7JGS - chains G and H of the 9 polymer chains in the assembly; structure by electron microscopy, 3.20 A resolution.

[Chain G]
Molecule: Cell division control protein
From: Drosophila melanogaster
UniProt: Q9VSM9 (Q9VSM9_DROME); residues 242-662 here = UniProt positions 242-662
Amino-acid sequence (424 residues; numbered 239 to 662; the number before each row is that of its first residue):
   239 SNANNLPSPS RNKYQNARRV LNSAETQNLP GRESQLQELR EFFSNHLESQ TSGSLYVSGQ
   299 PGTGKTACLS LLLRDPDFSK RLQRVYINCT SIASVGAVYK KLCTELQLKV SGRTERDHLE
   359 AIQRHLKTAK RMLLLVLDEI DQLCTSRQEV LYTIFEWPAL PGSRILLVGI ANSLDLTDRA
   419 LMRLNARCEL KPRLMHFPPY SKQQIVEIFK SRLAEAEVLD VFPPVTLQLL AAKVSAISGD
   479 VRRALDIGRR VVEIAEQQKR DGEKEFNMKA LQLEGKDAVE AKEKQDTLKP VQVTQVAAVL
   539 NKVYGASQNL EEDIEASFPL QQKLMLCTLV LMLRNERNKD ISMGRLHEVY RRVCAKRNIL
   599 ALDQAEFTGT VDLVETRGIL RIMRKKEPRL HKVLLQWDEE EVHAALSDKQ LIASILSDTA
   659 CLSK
Disordered / not traced: 239-248, 499-525, 543-555, 661-662
Construct notes: expression tag (239-241)
Bound ions: Mg2+: Thr304 (together with ATP)
Small-molecule neighbours: ATP (adenosine-5'-triphosphate): Ser261, Ala262, Glu263, Thr264, Asn266, Leu267, Pro268, Gly269, Arg270, Gln298, Pro299, Gly300, Thr301, Gly302, Lys303, Thr304, Ala305, Glu377, Asn410, Tyr438, Ile446, Arg450, Val479, Arg480, Leu483

[Chain H]
Molecule: 60-nt DNA strand
Sequence (60 nucleotides; each row starts with the number of its first residue; numbers below 1 keep their minus sign (DT-3 is residue -3)):
    -3 TTTTTTTTTT TTTTTTTTTT TTTTTTTTTT TTTTTTTTTT TTTTTTTTTT TTTTTTTTTT
Disordered / not traced: 32-56

[Chain G / chain H interface]
Pairs across the interface (8):
  Arg351(G) - DT7(H)  salt bridge to the phosphate
  Arg351(G) - DT8(H)  salt bridge to the phosphate
  Ser384(G) - DT17(H)  phosphate contact
  Arg619(G) - DT20(H)  salt bridge to the phosphate
  Met621(G) - DT20(H)  phosphate contact
  Lys623(G) - DT20(H)  hydrogen bond to the phosphate
  Lys623(G) - DT21(H)  salt bridge to the phosphate
  Lys630(G) - DT21(H)  salt bridge to the phosphate
Also at the interface, not in a pair above, chain H (6 interface residues in all): DT19

[In short]
The chain G/chain H interface involves 6 residues from each chain, with 1 hydrogen bond and 5 salt bridges.
Polar contacts include Lys623(G)-DT20(H), Arg351(G)-DT7(H) and Arg351(G)-DT8(H). Chain G binds ATP.
Here chain G is Cell division control protein (Drosophila melanogaster) and chain H is a 60-nt DNA strand.
Entry 7JGS (Structure of Drosophila ORC bound to poly(dA/dT) DNA and Cdc6 (conformation 2)) was determined by
electron microscopy, deposited together with 7JGR, 7JK2, 7JK3, 7JK4, 7JK5 and 7JK6.
